6LA6 - chains A and B of the 6 polymer chains in the assembly; structure by electron microscopy, 2.39 A resolution.

[Chain A]
Protein: Capsid protein VP1
From: Echovirus E11
Chain sequence (285 residues; numbered 3 to 287; the number before each row is that of its first residue):
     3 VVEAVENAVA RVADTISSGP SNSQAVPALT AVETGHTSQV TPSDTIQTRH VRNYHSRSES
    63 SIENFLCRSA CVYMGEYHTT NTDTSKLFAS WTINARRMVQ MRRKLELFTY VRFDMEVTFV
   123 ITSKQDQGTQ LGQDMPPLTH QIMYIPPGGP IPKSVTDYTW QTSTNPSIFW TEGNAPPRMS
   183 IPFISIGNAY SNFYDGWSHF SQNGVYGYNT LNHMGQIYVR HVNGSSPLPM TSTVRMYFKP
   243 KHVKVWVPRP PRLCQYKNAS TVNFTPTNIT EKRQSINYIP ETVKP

[Chain B]
Protein: Capsid protein VP2
From: Echovirus E11
Chain sequence (251 residues; row label = number of the first residue in the row):
    11 DRVRSITLGN STITTQESAN VVVAYGRWPE YLKDNEATAE DQPTQPDVAT CRFYTLESVT
    71 WERDSPGWWW KFPDALKDMG LFGQNMYYHY LGRAGYTIHV QCNASKFHQG CLMVVCVPEA
   131 EMGCSQVDGT VNEHSLSEGE TAKKFASTST NGTNTVQSIV TNAGMGVGVG NLTIFPHQWI
   191 NLRTNNCATI VMPYINNVPM DNMFRHHNFT LMIIPFVPLD YSSDSSTYVP ITVTVAPMCA
   251 EYNGLRLATS L

[Interface between chain A and chain B]
Residue-residue contacts (80; chain A residue first):
  Val34(A) with Trp189(B)
  Glu35(A) with Gln188(B); Trp189(B), hydrogen bond (backbone-backbone); Asn191(B), hydrogen bond; Thr194(B); Asn195(B)
  Thr36(A) with Ala29(B); Val32(B); Gln188(B)
  Gly37(A) with His187(B)
  Thr111(A) with Glu129(B)
  Tyr112(A) with Glu129(B), hydrogen bond; Asn206(B); Asn207(B)
  Asn190(A) with Asn207(B), hydrogen bond (backbone-backbone); Pro209(B)
  Ala191(A) with Asn207(B), hydrogen bond (backbone-side chain)
  Phe195(A) with Glu129(B); Glu131(B)
  Tyr196(A) with Glu131(B), hydrogen bond (backbone-side chain); His216(B)
  Asp197(A) with Lys81(B), salt bridge; Glu129(B); Ala130(B); Glu131(B); His216(B); His217(B), hydrogen bond (backbone-backbone)
  Gly198(A) with Arg215(B)
  Trp199(A) with Val141(B); Asn142(B); Glu143(B), hydrogen bond; Leu146(B), hydrophobic; Arg215(B), hydrogen bond (backbone-backbone)
  Ser200(A) with Arg215(B), hydrogen bond (backbone-side chain)
  His201(A) with Arg215(B)
  Phe202(A) with Asn212(B); Arg215(B); Leu261(B)
  Gln204(A) with Asp84(B); Glu143(B), hydrogen bond; Phe214(B)
  Tyr208(A) with Glu131(B); Met132(B), hydrogen bond (side chain-backbone); Val141(B), hydrophobic; Leu146(B), hydrophobic
  Gly209(A) with Glu131(B)
  Tyr210(A) with Glu131(B)
  Val249(A) with Tyr35(B)
  Pro250(A) with Phe185(B)
  Arg251(A) with Pro128(B), hydrogen bond (side chain-backbone); Glu129(B), hydrogen bond (side chain-backbone)
  Pro252(A) with Val177(B); Asn181(B); Ile184(B); Phe185(B)
  Pro253(A) with Val177(B)
  Arg254(A) with Gly176(B)
  Leu255(A) with Asn172(B); Gly176(B), hydrogen bond (backbone-backbone); Gly178(B)
  Cys256(A) with Asn172(B); Gly176(B), hydrogen bond (backbone-backbone)
  Asn260(A) with Val137(B)
  Val264(A) with Met132(B)
  Asn265(A) with Gly133(B); Cys134(B), hydrogen bond (side chain-backbone); Gln136(B), hydrogen bond (side chain-backbone); Val137(B), hydrogen bond (side chain-backbone); Gly139(B)
  Phe266(A) with Gln167(B); Asn172(B); Gly174(B); Met175(B); Gly176(B)
  Pro268(A) with Ser159(B); Gln167(B); Ile169(B), hydrophobic; Asn172(B)
  Thr269(A) with Asn172(B)
  Ile271(A) with Thr171(B)
Interface residues without a listed pair, chain A (41 interface residues in all): Gly189, Ser193, Ser203, Lys259, Thr263, Thr267
Interface residues without a listed pair, chain B (54 interface residues in all): Asn30, Tyr100, Asp138, Leu182, Ile205, Val208, Thr220

[Overview]
41 residues of chain A and 54 residues of chain B are in contact, with 19 hydrogen bonds and 1 salt bridge.
Polar contacts include Asp197(A)-Lys81(B), Glu35(A)-Asn191(B) and Tyr112(A)-Glu129(B).
Chain A is Capsid protein VP1 and chain B is Capsid protein VP2, both from Echovirus E11; the structure,
Cryo-EM structure of echovirus 11 complexed with its uncoating receptor FcRn at pH 7.4, was determined by
electron microscopy, deposited together with 6LA3, 6LA4, 6LA5, 6LA7, 6LAO, 6LAP and 3 further entries.
